PDB entry 4NO6 | X-ray diffraction, 3.00 A resolution | chains T and U of the 28 polymer chains in the assembly

== Chain T ==
Name: Probable proteasome subunit alpha type-7
From: Saccharomyces cerevisiae S288c
Notes: EC 3.4.25.1
UniProtKB: P21242 (PSA7_YEAST); residues -3 to 284 here correspond to UniProt positions 1-288 (UniProt number = residue number + 4)
Chain sequence (288 residues; row label = number of the first residue in the row; numbers below 1 keep their minus sign (Met-3 is residue -3)):
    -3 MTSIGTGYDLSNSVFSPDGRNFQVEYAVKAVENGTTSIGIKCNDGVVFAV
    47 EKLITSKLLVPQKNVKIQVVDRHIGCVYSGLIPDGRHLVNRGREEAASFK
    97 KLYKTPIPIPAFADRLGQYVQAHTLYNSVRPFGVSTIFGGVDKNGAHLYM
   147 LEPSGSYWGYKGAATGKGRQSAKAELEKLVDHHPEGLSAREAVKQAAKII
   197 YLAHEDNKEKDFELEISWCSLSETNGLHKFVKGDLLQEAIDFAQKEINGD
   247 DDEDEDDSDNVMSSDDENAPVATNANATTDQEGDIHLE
Unresolved in the structure: -3 to 1, 245-284
Curated features (UniProtKB/Swiss-Prot):
  - modified residue: Thr-2 (N-acetylthreonine)

== Chain U ==
Name: Proteasome subunit alpha type-1
From: Saccharomyces cerevisiae S288c
Notes: EC 3.4.25.1
UniProtKB: P21243 (PSA1_YEAST); residues -8 to 243 here correspond to UniProt positions 1-252 (UniProt number = residue number + 9)
Chain sequence (252 residues; row label = number of the first residue in the row; numbers below 1 keep their minus sign (Met-8 is residue -8)):
    -8 MSGAAAASAAGYDRHITIFSPEGRLYQVEYAFKATNQTNINSLAVRGKDC
    42 TVVISQKKVPDKLLDPTTVSYIFCISRTIGMVVNGPIPDARNAALRAKAE
    92 AAEFRYKYGYDMPCDVLAKRMANLSQIYTQRAYMRPLGVILTFVSVDEEL
   142 GPSIYKTDPAGYYVGYKATATGPKQQEITTNLENHFKKSKIDHINEESWE
   192 KVVEFAITHMIDALGTEFSKNDLEVGVATKDKFFTLSAENIEERLVAIAE
   242 QD
Unresolved in the structure: -8 to 1, 243

== Interface between chain T and chain U ==
Pairs across the interface (62):
  Thr2(T) with His6(U), hydrogen bond (backbone-side chain)
  Gly3(T) with His6(U)
  Tyr4(T) with Arg5(U); His6(U); Tyr21(U), hydrogen bond
  Ser9(T) with Arg126(U)
  Val10(T) with His6(U); Gln18(U)
  Phe11(T) with Gln18(U), hydrogen bond (backbone-side chain); Tyr21(U); Ala22(U), hydrophobic; Arg126(U); Pro127(U)
  Ser12(T) with Tyr21(U)
  Pro13(T) with Tyr21(U), hydrophobic; Lys24(U), hydrogen bond (backbone-side chain)
  Asp14(T) with Lys24(U)
  Gly15(T) with Tyr21(U); Ala25(U)
  Asp110(T) with Arg82(U)
  Gln114(T) with Arg82(U), hydrogen bond (side chain-backbone); Asn83(U); Leu86(U)
  Gln117(T) with Pro79(U); Asp80(U); Asn83(U), hydrogen bond; Arg126(U)
  Thr120(T) with Arg126(U), hydrogen bond (backbone-side chain)
  Leu121(T) with Asn83(U); Tyr124(U); Arg126(U); Leu128(U), hydrophobic
  Tyr122(T) with Tyr124(U); Met125(U), hydrophobic
  Ser150(T) with Pro79(U)
  Gly151(T) with Pro79(U)
  Ser152(T) with Ile78(U); Pro79(U)
  Tyr153(T) with Arg82(U), hydrogen bond (backbone-side chain)
  Trp154(T) with Leu55(U), hydrophobic; Thr59(U); Val60(U), hydrophobic; Ser61(U); Tyr62(U); Ile78(U), hydrophobic; Arg82(U)
  Gly155(T) with Leu55(U); Asp56(U), hydrogen bond (backbone-backbone); Thr59(U), hydrogen bond (backbone-side chain)
  Tyr156(T) with Leu54(U); Leu55(U); Asp56(U)
  Lys157(T) with Lys53(U); Leu54(U), hydrogen bond (backbone-backbone)
  Gly158(T) with Leu54(U)
  Lys169(T) with Asp52(U); Leu54(U)
  Leu172(T) with Leu54(U), hydrophobic
  Glu173(T) with Lys53(U), salt bridge; Leu54(U)
  Val176(T) with Leu54(U), hydrophobic
  Asp177(T) with Lys53(U), salt bridge
Interface residues without a listed pair, chain T (32 interface residues in all): Lys37, Tyr145
Interface residues without a listed pair, chain U (29 interface residues in all): Pro57, Gly129

== Overview ==
Chain T and chain U form an interface of 32 and 29 residues respectively; the contacts include 11 hydrogen
bonds and 2 salt bridges. Polar pairs include Glu173(T)-Lys53(U), Asp177(T)-Lys53(U) and Thr2(T)-His6(U).
Here chain T is Probable proteasome subunit alpha type-7 and chain U is Proteasome subunit alpha type-1, both
from Saccharomyces cerevisiae S288c. Entry 4NO6 (yCP in complex with Z-Leu-Leu-Leu-vinylsulfone) was
determined by X-ray diffraction together with 4NNN, 4NNW, 4NO1, 4NO8 and 4NO9 from the same study.
